2XVH - chains A and B; structure by X-ray diffraction, 2.54 A resolution.

Chain A (and B):
Protein: Flavin-containing monooxygenase
Source organism: Methylophaga aminisulfidivorans
Notes: EC 1.14.13.8; chain B of this document is another copy of the same molecule, construct and numbering; everything in this record applies to it too
UniProt: Q83XK4 (Q83XK4_9GAMM); residues 1-456 here = UniProt positions 1-456
Chain sequence (464 residues; numbered 1 to 464; the number before each row is that of its first residue):
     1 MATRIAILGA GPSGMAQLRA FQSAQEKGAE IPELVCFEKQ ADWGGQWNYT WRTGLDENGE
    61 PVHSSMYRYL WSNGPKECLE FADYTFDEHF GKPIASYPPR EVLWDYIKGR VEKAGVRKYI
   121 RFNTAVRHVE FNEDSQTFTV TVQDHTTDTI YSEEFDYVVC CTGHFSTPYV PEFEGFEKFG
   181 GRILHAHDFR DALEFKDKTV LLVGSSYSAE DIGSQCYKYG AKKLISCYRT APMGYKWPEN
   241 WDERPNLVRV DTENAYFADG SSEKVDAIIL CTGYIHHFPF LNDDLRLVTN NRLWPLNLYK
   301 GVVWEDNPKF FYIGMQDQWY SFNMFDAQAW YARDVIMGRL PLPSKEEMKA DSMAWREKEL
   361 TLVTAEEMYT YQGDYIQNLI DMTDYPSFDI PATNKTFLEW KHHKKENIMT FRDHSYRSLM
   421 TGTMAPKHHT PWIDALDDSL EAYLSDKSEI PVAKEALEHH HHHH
Disordered / not traced: 1-2, 448-464 (chain B: 1, 447-464)
Differences from the reference sequence: expression tag (457-464)
Small-molecule neighbours:
  - FAD (flavin-adenine dinucleotide): Gly9, Ala10, Gly11, Pro12, Ser13, Gly14, Phe37, Glu38, Lys39, Gln40, Gly44, Gly45, Gln46, Trp47, His63, Ser65, Met66, Leu70, Trp71, Ser72, Asn73, Leu79, Thr124, Ala125, Val126, Cys161, Thr162, Gly163, Phe165, Phe280, Ile313, Gln318, Ser321, Phe322, Phe325
  - NADP (NAP; NADP nicotinamide-adenine-dinucleotide phosphate): Tyr67, Leu70, Trp71, Ser72, Asn73, Phe165, Tyr169, Pro171, Phe173, Val203, Gly204, Ser205, Ser206, Tyr207, Ser208, Asp211, Arg229, Thr230, Asn246, Cys271, Thr272, Gly273, Tyr274, Asn291, Arg412

Interface between chain A and chain B:
Residue-residue contacts - 60 pairs, chain A then chain B:
  Tyr49(A) with Glu177(B)
  Trp51(A) with Glu172(B), hydrogen bond; Phe176(B), hydrophobic; Ile183(B), hydrophobic
  Arg52(A) with Val170(B), hydrogen bond (side chain-backbone); Glu172(B)
  Gly54(A) with Gly54(B)
  Leu55(A) with Leu55(B), hydrophobic; Pro168(B)
  Gly59(A) with Thr167(B); His277(B)
  Pro61(A) with Leu55(B), hydrophobic
  Arg68(A) with Lys178(B), hydrogen bond (side chain-backbone)
  Arg127(A) with His277(B); Pro279(B)
  Thr141(A) with Asn282(B)
  Gln143(A) with Arg286(B)
  Asp148(A) with Arg286(B), salt bridge; Val288(B)
  Thr149(A) with Asp283(B)
  Ile150(A) with Leu281(B); Asn282(B); Asp283(B), hydrogen bond (backbone-side chain); Arg286(B)
  Thr167(A) with Gly59(B)
  Pro168(A) with Leu55(B)
  Val170(A) with Trp51(B), hydrophobic; Arg52(B), hydrogen bond (backbone-side chain); Glu57(B)
  Pro171(A) with Trp51(B)
  Glu172(A) with Trp51(B), hydrogen bond; Arg52(B)
  Phe176(A) with Trp51(B), hydrophobic
  Glu177(A) with Tyr49(B); Arg68(B)
  Phe179(A) with Asp191(B)
  Gly180(A) with Asp191(B); Glu194(B)
  Gly181(A) with Glu194(B)
  Arg182(A) with Arg182(B); Glu194(B)
  Ile183(A) with Trp51(B), hydrophobic
  Asp191(A) with Phe179(B); Gly180(B)
  Glu194(A) with Gly180(B); Gly181(B); Arg182(B)
  Ile275(A) with Asn58(B)
  His277(A) with Gly59(B); Arg127(B)
  Pro279(A) with Arg127(B)
  Leu281(A) with Ile150(B)
  Asn282(A) with Thr141(B); Ile150(B)
  Asp283(A) with Thr149(B); Ile150(B), hydrogen bond (side chain-backbone)
  Arg286(A) with Gln143(B); Asp148(B), salt bridge; Ile150(B)
  Val288(A) with Asp148(B)
Interface residues without a listed pair, chain A (42 interface residues in all): Glu57, Asn58, Glu60, Lys178, Leu193, Leu270
Interface residues without a listed pair, chain B (42 interface residues in all): Glu60, Pro61, His145, Pro171, Leu193, Ile275

Overview:
The chain A/chain B interface involves 42 residues from each chain; the contacts include 7 hydrogen bonds and
2 salt bridges. Among the polar pairs are Asp148(A)-Arg286(B), Trp51(A)-Glu172(B) and Arg52(A)-Val170(B).
Chain A binds flavin-adenine dinucleotide and NADP.
Chain A and chain B are both Flavin-containing monooxygenase (Methylophaga aminisulfidivorans); the structure,
Crystal structure of bacterial flavin containing monooxygenase in complex with NADP, was determined by X-ray
diffraction, deposited together with 2XVE, 2XVF, 2XVI and 2XVJ.
